4KGV - chains B and D of the 4 polymer chains in the assembly; structure by X-ray diffraction, 2.10 A resolution.

Chain B (and D):
Molecule: Aspartate carbamoyltransferase regulatory chain
From: Escherichia coli
Notes: EC 2.1.3.2; chain D of this document is another copy of the same molecule, construct and numbering; everything in this record applies to it too
UniProtKB: E8Y329 (E8Y329_ECOKO); numbering as in UniProt (aligned over 1-153)
Amino-acid sequence (153 residues; row label = number of the first residue in the row):
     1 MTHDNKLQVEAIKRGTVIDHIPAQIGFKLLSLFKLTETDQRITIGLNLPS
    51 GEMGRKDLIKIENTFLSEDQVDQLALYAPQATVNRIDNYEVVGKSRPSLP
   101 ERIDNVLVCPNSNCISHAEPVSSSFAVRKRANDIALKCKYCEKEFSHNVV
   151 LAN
Not modelled in the structure: 1-8
Ion coordination: Zn2+: Cys-109, Cys-114, Cys-138, Cys-141
Residues lining bound ligands: ATP (adenosine-5'-triphosphate): Ala-11, Ile-12, Val-17, Asp-19, His-20, Leu-58, Lys-60, Thr-82, Asn-84, Ile-86, Tyr-89, Val-91, Lys-94

Interface between chain B and chain D:
Residue-residue contacts (35):
  Val-9(B) with Val-9(D)
  Gln-24(B) with Thr-36(D), hydrogen bond (side chain-backbone); Thr-38(D), hydrogen bond (side chain-backbone)
  Phe-27(B) with Phe-27(D), hydrophobic; Leu-30(D), hydrophobic; Ser-31(D); Thr-36(D)
  Ser-31(B) with Phe-27(D)
  Thr-36(B) with Gln-24(D), hydrogen bond (backbone-side chain); Phe-27(D); Leu-46(D)
  Thr-38(B) with Gln-24(D), hydrogen bond (backbone-side chain); Asn-47(D), hydrogen bond (backbone-side chain)
  Asp-39(B) with Asn-47(D)
  Gln-40(B) with Leu-46(D); Asn-47(D), hydrogen bond (backbone-side chain)
  Arg-41(B) with Leu-46(D); Asn-47(D); Leu-48(D)
  Ile-42(B) with Ile-44(D); Gly-45(D); Leu-46(D), hydrogen bond (backbone-backbone)
  Thr-43(B) with Ile-44(D)
  Ile-44(B) with Ile-42(D); Thr-43(D); Ile-44(D), hydrogen bond (backbone-backbone); Leu-46(D), hydrophobic
  Gly-45(B) with Ile-42(D)
  Leu-46(B) with Thr-36(D); Arg-41(D); Ile-42(D), hydrogen bond (backbone-backbone)
  Asn-47(B) with Thr-38(D), hydrogen bond (side chain-backbone); Asp-39(D); Gln-40(D), hydrogen bond (side chain-backbone); Arg-41(D)
Interface residues without a listed pair, chain B (18 interface residues in all): Leu-30, Glu-37, Leu-48
Interface residues without a listed pair, chain D (19 interface residues in all): Glu-37, Pro-49

Overview:
Chain B and chain D form an interface of 18 and 19 residues respectively; the contacts include 11 hydrogen
bonds. Polar contacts include Gln-24(B)/Thr-36(D), Gln-24(B)/Thr-38(D) and Thr-38(B)/Asn-47(D). Bound to chain
B: ATP. Cys-109(B), Cys-114(B), Cys-138(B) and Cys-141(B) form the Zn2+ site.
Chain B and chain D are both Aspartate carbamoyltransferase regulatory chain (Escherichia coli); the
structure, The R state structure of E. coli ATCase with ATP bound, was determined by X-ray diffraction,
deposited together with 4KGX, 4KGZ and 4KH1.
